PDB entry 2HTA | X-ray diffraction, 1.90 A resolution | chain A

== Chain A ==
Name: Putative enzyme related to aldose 1-epimerase
Source organism: Salmonella typhimurium
Notes: EC 5.1.3.-
Reference sequence: Q8ZPV9 (Q8ZPV9_SALTY); residue numbers follow UniProt; this construct covers 1-294
Chain sequence (309 residues; each row starts with the number of its first residue; numbers below 1 keep their minus sign (Met-14 is residue -14)):
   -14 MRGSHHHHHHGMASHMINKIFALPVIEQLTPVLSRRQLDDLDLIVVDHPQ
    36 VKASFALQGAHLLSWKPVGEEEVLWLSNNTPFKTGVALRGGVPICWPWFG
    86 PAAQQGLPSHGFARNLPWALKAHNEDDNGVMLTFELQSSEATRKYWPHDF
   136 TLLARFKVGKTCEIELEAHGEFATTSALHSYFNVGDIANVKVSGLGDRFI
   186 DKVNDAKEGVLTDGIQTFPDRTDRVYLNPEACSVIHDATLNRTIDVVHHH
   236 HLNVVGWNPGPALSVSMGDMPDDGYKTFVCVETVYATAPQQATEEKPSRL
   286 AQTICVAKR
Unresolved in the structure: -14 to -3
Sequence notes: cloning artifact (-14 to -11, -4 to 0); expression tag (-10 to -5)
Swiss-Prot annotation at these positions:
  - active site: His164, Glu267
  - binding site (substrate): Arg74, Arg99, Asp208

== Overview ==
Curated annotation (UniProt) lists active-site residues His164 and Glu267 and 3 substrate-binding residues.
Chain A is Putative enzyme related to aldose 1-epimerase (Salmonella typhimurium); the structure, Crystal
Structure of a putative mutarotase (YeaD) from Salmonella typhimurium in orthorhombic form, was determined by
X-ray diffraction (same publication as 2HTB).
